PDB entry 9ITZ | electron microscopy, 4.28 A resolution (low resolution: residue-level contacts below are approximate; hydrogen-bond / salt-bridge calls are withheld) | chains T and N of the 16 polymer chains in the assembly

== Chain T ==
Name: ATP synthase subunit a
Source organism: Chloroflexus aurantiacus J-10-fl
UniProtKB: A9WGT0 (A9WGT0_CHLAA); residues 1-312 here = UniProt positions 1-312
Sequence (312 residues; row label = number of the first residue in the row):
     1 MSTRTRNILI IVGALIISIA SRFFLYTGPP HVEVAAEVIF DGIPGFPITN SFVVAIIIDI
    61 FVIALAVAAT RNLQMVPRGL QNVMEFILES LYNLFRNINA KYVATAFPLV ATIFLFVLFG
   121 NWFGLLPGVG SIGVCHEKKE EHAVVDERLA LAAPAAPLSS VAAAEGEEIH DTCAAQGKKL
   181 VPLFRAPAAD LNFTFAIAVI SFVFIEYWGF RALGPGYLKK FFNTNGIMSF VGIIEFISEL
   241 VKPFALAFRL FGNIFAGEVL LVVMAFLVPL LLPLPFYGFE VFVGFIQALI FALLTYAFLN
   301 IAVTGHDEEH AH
Disordered / not traced: 1-30, 136-187, 305-312

== Chain N ==
Name: ATP synthase subunit c
Source organism: Chloroflexus aurantiacus J-10-fl
UniProtKB: A9WGS9 (ATPL_CHLAA); residues 1-76 here = UniProt positions 1-76
Sequence (76 residues; row label = number of the first residue in the row):
     1 MEGLNLVATA LAVGLGAIGP GVGIGIIVSG AVQAIGRNPE IENRVVTYMF IGIAFTEALA
    61 IFGLVIAFLI GFGVLQ
Disordered / not traced: 1, 73-76
UniProt features mapped onto this chain:
  - site: E57 (Reversibly protonated during proton transport)

== Chain T / chain N interface ==
Contacting residue pairs - 6 pairs, chain T then chain N:
  A245(T) - F62(N)
  F248(T) - I61(N)
  R249(T) - E57(N)
  R249(T) - I61(N)
  L294(T) - A54(N)
  A297(T) - I51(N)
Interface residues without a listed pair, chain T (11 interface residues in all): N97, G252, N253, A256, I290, L293
Interface residues without a listed pair, chain N (11 interface residues in all): N43, R44, F50, I53, A58, L64

== Summary ==
Chain T and chain N each contribute 11 residues to their interface.
Here chain T is ATP synthase subunit a and chain N is ATP synthase subunit c, both from Chloroflexus
aurantiacus J-10-fl. Entry 9ITZ (Chloroflexus aurantiacus ADP-bound ATP synthase, state 3, focused refinement
of FO) was determined by electron microscopy together with 9ITJ, 9ITK, 9ITL, 9ITM, 9ITN, 9ITO and 11 further
entries from the same study.
